PDB entry 6XGQ | electron microscopy, 3.80 A resolution | chains B and g of the 14 polymer chains in the assembly

[Chain B]
Protein: YSD1_17
From: Bacteriophage sp
UniProt: A0A498U580 (A0A498U580_9VIRU); numbering as in UniProt (aligned over 1-354)
Amino-acid sequence (354 residues; row label = number of the first residue in the row):
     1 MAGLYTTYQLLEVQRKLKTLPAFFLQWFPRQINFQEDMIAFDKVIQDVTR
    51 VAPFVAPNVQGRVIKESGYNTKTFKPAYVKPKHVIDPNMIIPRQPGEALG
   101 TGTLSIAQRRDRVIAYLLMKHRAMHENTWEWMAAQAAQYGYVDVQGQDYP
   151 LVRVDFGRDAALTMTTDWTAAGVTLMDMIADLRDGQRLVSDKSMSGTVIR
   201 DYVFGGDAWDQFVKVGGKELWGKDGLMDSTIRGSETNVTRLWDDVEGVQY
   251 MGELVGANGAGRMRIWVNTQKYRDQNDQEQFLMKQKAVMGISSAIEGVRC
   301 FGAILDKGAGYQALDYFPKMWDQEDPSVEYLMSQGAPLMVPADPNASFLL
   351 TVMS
Not modelled in the structure: 1

[Chain g]
Protein: YSD1_16
From: Bacteriophage sp
UniProt: A0A498TZZ8 (A0A498TZZ8_9VIRU); residues 1-139 here = UniProt positions 1-139
Amino-acid sequence (139 residues; row label = number of the first residue in the row):
     1 MNLLTMMAATSLPNYLAGNGDLGSWEPTQIFAGEADIVTEGGAAGADIEI
    51 YQVIAKNAAGAMVPHDPTATTGTSPDEVPAPQSVAIGIAAQPAKSGQNVP
   101 YYIGGVFNHAALGWHASLDTLAKRQAVFDRTNIHIGNLY
Not modelled in the structure: 1-9, 71-76

[How chain B and chain g interact]
Contacting residue pairs (16; chain B residue first):
  Ala2(B) with Pro13(g), hydrophobic
  Gly3(B) with Thr10(g)
  Lys82(B) with Glu34(g), salt bridge
  Val84(B) with Phe31(g)
  Asp86(B) with Ile30(g); Phe31(g)
  Asn88(B) with Ile30(g)
  Met89(B) with Gln29(g)
  Pro92(B) with Trp25(g)
  Leu99(B) with Leu22(g), hydrophobic
  Gln147(B) with Asn137(g)
  Gln275(B) with Tyr139(g)
  Trp321(B) with Glu34(g)
  Gln323(B) with Ile37(g)
  Tyr330(B) with Gly33(g), hydrogen bond (side chain-backbone); Glu34(g)
Other interface residues (no listed pair), chain B (19 interface residues in all): Leu4, Tyr8, Arg93, Asp274, Pro326
Other interface residues (no listed pair), chain g (15 interface residues in all): Thr28, Ala35, Tyr51

[In short]
Chain B and chain g form an interface of 19 and 15 residues respectively, with 1 hydrogen bond and 1 salt
bridge. Polar contacts include Lys82(B)-Glu34(g) and Tyr330(B)-Gly33(g).
Here chain B is YSD1_17 and chain g is YSD1_16, both from Bacteriophage sp. Entry 6XGQ (YSD1 bacteriophage
capsid) was determined by electron microscopy, deposited together with 6XGP and 6XGR.
